PDB entry 7P2Y | electron microscopy, 3.10 A resolution | chains C and E of the 22 polymer chains in the assembly

[Chain C]
Protein: ATP synthase subunit alpha
Source organism: Acinetobacter baumannii (strain ATCC 17978 / CIP 53.77 / LMG 1025 / NCDC KC755 / 5377)
Notes: EC 7.1.2.2
Reference sequence: A3M142 (ATPA_ACIBT); residues 1-514 here = UniProt positions 1-514
Chain sequence (514 residues; numbered 1 to 514; the number before each row is that of its first residue):
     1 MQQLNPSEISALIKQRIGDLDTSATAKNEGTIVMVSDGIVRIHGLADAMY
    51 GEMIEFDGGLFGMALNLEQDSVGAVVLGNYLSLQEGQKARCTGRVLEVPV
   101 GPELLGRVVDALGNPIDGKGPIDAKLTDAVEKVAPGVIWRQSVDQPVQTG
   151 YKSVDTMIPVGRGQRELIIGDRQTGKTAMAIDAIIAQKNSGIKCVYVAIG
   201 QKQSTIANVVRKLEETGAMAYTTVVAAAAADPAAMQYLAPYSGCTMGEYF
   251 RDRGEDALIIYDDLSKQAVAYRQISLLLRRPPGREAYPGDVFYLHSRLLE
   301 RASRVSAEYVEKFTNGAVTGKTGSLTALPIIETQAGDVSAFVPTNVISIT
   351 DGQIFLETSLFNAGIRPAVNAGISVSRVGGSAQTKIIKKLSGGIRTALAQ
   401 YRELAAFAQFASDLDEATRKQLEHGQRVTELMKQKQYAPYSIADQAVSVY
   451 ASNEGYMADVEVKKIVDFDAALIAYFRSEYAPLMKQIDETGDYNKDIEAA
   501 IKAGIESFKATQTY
Disordered / not traced: 1-5
UniProt features mapped onto this chain:
  - binding site (ATP): Gly-170 to Thr-177
  - site: Ser-374 (Required for activity)
Bound ions: Mg2+: Thr-177 (together with ATP)
Residues lining bound ligands: ATP (adenosine-5'-triphosphate): Arg-172, Gln-173, Thr-174, Gly-175, Lys-176, Thr-177, Ala-178, Phe-361, Arg-366, Pro-367, Gln-434, Lys-435, Gln-436

[Chain E]
Protein: ATP synthase subunit beta
Source organism: Acinetobacter baumannii (strain ATCC 17978 / CIP 53.77 / LMG 1025 / NCDC KC755 / 5377)
Notes: EC 7.1.2.2
Reference sequence: A3M144 (ATPB_ACIBT); numbering as in UniProt (aligned over 1-464)
Chain sequence (464 residues; row label = number of the first residue in the row):
     1 MSSGRIIQIIGAVIDVEFERTSVPKIYDALQVDGTETTLEVQQQLGDGVV
    51 RTIAMGSTEGLKRGLTVTSTNAPISVPVGTATLGRIMDVLGRPIDEAGPV
   101 ATEERLPIHRQAPSYAEQAASTDLLETGIKVIDLLCPFAKGGKVGLFGGA
   151 GVGKTVNMMELINNIAKAHSGLSVFAGVGERTREGNDFYHEMKDSNVLDK
   201 VAMVYGQMNEPPGNRLRVALTGLTMAEYFRDEKDENGKGRDVLLFVDNIY
   251 RYTLAGTEVSALLGRMPSAVGYQPTLAEEMGVLQERITSTKSGSITSIQA
   301 VYVPADDLTDPSPATTFAHLDATVVLSRDIASSGIYPAIDPLDSTSRQLD
   351 PLVVGQEHYEIARAVQNVLQRYKELKDIIAILGMDELAEEDKLVVYRARK
   401 IQRFFSQPFHVAEVFTGAPGKLVPLKETIRGFKGLLAGEYDHIPEQAFYM
   451 VGGIDEVIAKAEKL
Disordered / not traced: 1
UniProt features mapped onto this chain:
  - binding site (ATP): Gly-148 to Thr-155

[How chain C and chain E interact]
Residue-residue contacts - 72 pairs, chain C then chain E:
  Gly-44(C) / Arg-63(E)  hydrogen bond (backbone-side chain)
  Leu-45(C) / Arg-63(E)  hydrogen bond (backbone-side chain)
  Ala-46(C) / Arg-63(E)
  Ala-48(C) / Lys-62(E)
  Met-49(C) / Gly-60(E)
  Met-49(C) / Leu-61(E)
  Met-49(C) / Lys-62(E)
  Tyr-50(C) / Thr-58(E)
  Tyr-50(C) / Glu-59(E)
  Tyr-50(C) / Gly-60(E)
  Tyr-50(C) / Leu-61(E)
  Leu-67(C) / Gln-8(E)
  Leu-67(C) / Ile-9(E)  hydrogen bond (backbone-backbone)
  Glu-68(C) / Arg-63(E)  hydrogen bond (backbone-side chain)
  Gln-69(C) / Ile-7(E)
  Gln-69(C) / Arg-63(E)
  Ser-71(C) / Arg-63(E)
  Val-72(C) / Arg-63(E)
  Glu-131(C) / Glu-59(E)
  Ala-134(C) / Asn-209(E)
  Val-137(C) / Thr-182(E)
  Val-137(C) / Gly-185(E)
  Val-137(C) / Asn-186(E)
  Ile-138(C) / Ile-94(E)
  Ile-138(C) / Tyr-189(E)  hydrophobic
  Trp-139(C) / Glu-96(E)
  Arg-140(C) / Thr-182(E)  hydrogen bond
  Arg-140(C) / Asn-186(E)  hydrogen bond (backbone-side chain)
  Gln-141(C) / Asn-186(E)
  Ser-142(C) / Asp-187(E)
  Val-143(C) / Arg-183(E)
  Arg-165(C) / Arg-181(E)
  Pro-281(C) / Ala-261(E)
  Pro-281(C) / Leu-262(E)
  Arg-284(C) / Val-270(E)
  Gly-289(C) / Glu-258(E)
  Phe-292(C) / Arg-215(E)
  Phe-292(C) / Arg-251(E)
  Phe-292(C) / Glu-258(E)
  Tyr-293(C) / Asn-209(E)
  Ser-296(C) / Met-208(E)  hydrogen bond (side chain-backbone)
  Ser-296(C) / Asn-209(E)
  Arg-297(C) / Asn-209(E)
  Glu-300(C) / Thr-182(E)  hydrogen bond
  Glu-300(C) / Gln-207(E)
  Glu-300(C) / Asn-209(E)
  Ser-339(C) / Ala-305(E)
  Thr-344(C) / Pro-304(E)
  Ile-347(C) / Tyr-302(E)
  Ser-348(C) / Arg-181(E)  hydrogen bond (backbone-side chain)
  Ser-348(C) / Arg-251(E)
  Ser-348(C) / Tyr-302(E)  hydrogen bond
  Ile-349(C) / Arg-181(E)
  Ile-349(C) / Met-208(E)  hydrophobic
  Thr-350(C) / Arg-181(E)
  Asp-351(C) / Arg-181(E)  salt bridge
  Asp-351(C) / Arg-183(E)  salt bridge
  Ala-371(C) / Arg-328(E)
  Gly-372(C) / Arg-328(E)
  Ser-374(C) / Arg-328(E)  hydrogen bond (backbone-side chain)
  Val-375(C) / Ala-150(E)  hydrophobic
  Val-375(C) / Arg-328(E)
  Arg-377(C) / Gly-151(E)
  Arg-377(C) / Arg-181(E)
  Arg-377(C) / Glu-184(E)  salt bridge
  Phe-407(C) / Asp-377(E)
  Leu-414(C) / Ile-381(E)
  Asp-415(C) / Ala-380(E)
  Asp-415(C) / Ile-381(E)  hydrogen bond (backbone-backbone)
  Asp-415(C) / Leu-382(E)
  Asp-415(C) / Gly-383(E)
  Thr-418(C) / Ala-380(E)
Interface residues without a listed pair, chain C (56 interface residues in all): Asp-47, Asn-66, Asp-70, Val-95, Pro-135, Gly-136, Arg-280, Val-338, Val-378, Glu-403, Asp-413
Interface residues without a listed pair, chain E (46 interface residues in all): Ile-10, Gly-11, Asp-95, Glu-210, Pro-211, Asp-329, Ile-379

[Overview]
Chain C and chain E form an interface of 56 and 46 residues respectively, with 12 hydrogen bonds and 3 salt
bridges. Polar pairs include Asp-351(C)/Arg-181(E), Asp-351(C)/Arg-183(E) and Arg-377(C)/Glu-184(E). Bound to
chain C: ATP.
Chain C is ATP synthase subunit alpha and chain E is ATP synthase subunit beta, both from Acinetobacter
baumannii (strain ATCC 17978 / CIP 53.77 / LMG 1025 / NCDC KC755 / 5377); the structure, F1Fo-ATP synthase
from Acinetobacter baumannii (state 1), was determined by electron microscopy (same publication as 7P3N and
7P3W).
